2IO1 - chains A and B; structure by X-ray diffraction, 2.60 A resolution.

== Chain A ==
Protein: Sentrin-specific protease 2
Source organism: Homo sapiens
Notes: EC 3.4.22.-; fragment: catalytic domain
UniProt: Q9HC62 (SENP2_HUMAN); residues 364-589 here = UniProt positions 364-589
Amino-acid sequence (232 residues; each row starts with the number of its first residue):
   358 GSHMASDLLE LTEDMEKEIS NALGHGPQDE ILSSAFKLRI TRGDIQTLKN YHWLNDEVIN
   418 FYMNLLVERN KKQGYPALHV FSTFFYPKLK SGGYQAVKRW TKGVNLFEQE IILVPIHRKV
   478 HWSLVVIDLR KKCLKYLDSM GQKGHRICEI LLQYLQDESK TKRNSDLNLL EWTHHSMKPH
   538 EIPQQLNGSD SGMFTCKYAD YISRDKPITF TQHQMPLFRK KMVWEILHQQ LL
Unresolved in the structure: 358-366
Differences from the reference sequence: cloning artifact (358-363); engineered mutation Ser548 (Cys in Q9HC62)
UniProt features mapped onto this chain:
  - active site: His478, Asp495
  - mutagenesis: Arg576 to Lys577 (Does not desumoylate CEBPB)

== Chain B ==
Protein: Small ubiquitin-related modifier 3 precursor
Source organism: Homo sapiens
UniProt: P55854 (SUMO3_HUMAN); residues 14-103 here = UniProt positions 14-103
Amino-acid sequence (94 residues; numbered 10 to 103; the number before each row is that of its first residue):
    10 GSHMNDHINL KVAGQDGSVV QFKIKRHTPL SKLMKAYCER QGLSMRQIRF RFDGQPINET
    70 DTPAQLEMED EDTIDVFQQQ TGGVPESSLA GHSF
Unresolved in the structure: 10-14, 96-103
Differences from the reference sequence: cloning artifact (10-13)
UniProt features mapped onto this chain:
  - cross-link: Gly92 (Glycyl lysine isopeptide (Gly-Lys) (interchain with K-? in acceptor proteins))
  - mutagenesis: Ile33 (I33A: Impaired interaction with USP25; when associated with A-34), Lys34 (K34A: Impaired interaction with USP25; when associated with A-33)

== How chain A and chain B interact ==
Pairs across the interface - 54 pairs, chain A then chain B:
  Gln385(A) - Arg55(B)
  Asp386(A) - Arg55(B)  salt bridge
  Phe393(A) - Pro65(B)
  Lys394(A) - Pro65(B)
  Lys394(A) - Asn67(B)
  Lys394(A) - Asp70(B)  salt bridge
  Leu395(A) - Arg60(B)
  Trp410(A) - Thr90(B)
  Trp410(A) - Gly91(B)
  Trp410(A) - Gly92(B)
  Leu411(A) - Gln89(B)
  Leu411(A) - Thr90(B)
  Leu411(A) - Gly91(B)  hydrogen bond (backbone-backbone)
  Asn412(A) - Gln89(B)
  Asp413(A) - Arg58(B)  salt bridge
  Asp413(A) - Gln88(B)
  Asp413(A) - Gln89(B)  hydrogen bond (backbone-backbone)
  Glu414(A) - Arg58(B)  salt bridge
  Glu414(A) - Arg60(B)  salt bridge
  Thr440(A) - Gln89(B)  hydrogen bond
  Phe441(A) - Arg58(B)
  Phe441(A) - Phe86(B)  hydrophobic
  Phe441(A) - Gln87(B)
  Phe441(A) - Gln89(B)
  Lys445(A) - Asp84(B)  salt bridge
  Arg456(A) - Asp62(B)  salt bridge
  Trp457(A) - Asp62(B)
  Trp457(A) - Gly63(B)
  Trp457(A) - Phe86(B)  hydrophobic
  Lys459(A) - Phe61(B)
  Lys459(A) - Asp62(B)  salt bridge
  His474(A) - Gln89(B)
  His474(A) - Thr90(B)  hydrogen bond (side chain-backbone)
  Val477(A) - Thr90(B)
  Val477(A) - Gly91(B)
  Val477(A) - Gly92(B)  hydrogen bond (backbone-backbone)
  Val477(A) - Val93(B)  hydrogen bond (backbone-backbone)
  Val477(A) - Glu95(B)
  His478(A) - Val93(B)
  His478(A) - Pro94(B)
  Trp479(A) - Gln89(B)
  Trp479(A) - Thr90(B)
  Trp479(A) - Gly91(B)
  Met497(A) - Pro94(B)  hydrophobic
  Gln499(A) - Pro94(B)
  Gln542(A) - Gly92(B)  hydrogen bond (side chain-backbone)
  Gln542(A) - Val93(B)
  Asn544(A) - Val93(B)
  Gly545(A) - Gly92(B)
  Gly545(A) - Val93(B)
  Ser546(A) - Gly92(B)
  Asp547(A) - Gly92(B)
  Ser548(A) - Gly91(B)
  Ser548(A) - Gly92(B)  hydrogen bond (backbone-backbone)
Interface residues without a listed pair, chain A (33 interface residues in all): Arg396, Ser439, Pro444, Lys476, Gly549
Interface residues without a listed pair, chain B (22 interface residues in all): Leu75, Asp81

== Summary ==
33 residues of chain A and 22 residues of chain B are in contact, with 8 hydrogen bonds and 8 salt bridges.
Polar contacts include Asp386(A)-Arg55(B), Lys394(A)-Asp70(B) and Asp413(A)-Arg58(B).
Here chain A is Sentrin-specific protease 2 and chain B is Small ubiquitin-related modifier 3 precursor, both
from Homo sapiens. Entry 2IO1 (Crystal structure of human Senp2 in complex with preSUMO-3) was determined by
X-ray diffraction (same publication as 2IO2, 2IO0 and 2IO3).
